PDB entry 6G1E | X-ray diffraction, 1.88 A resolution | chains A and B

# Chain A
Molecule: Immunoglobulin heavy constant gamma 1, Immunoglobulin heavy constant gamma 3
Organism: Homo sapiens
Reference sequence: chimeric construct of P01857, P01860: residues 221-230 from P01857 (IGHG1_HUMAN) positions 104-113 (UniProt number = residue number - 117); residues 231-447 from P01860 positions 161-377 (UniProt number = residue number - 70)
Chain sequence (233 residues; row label = number of the first residue in the row):
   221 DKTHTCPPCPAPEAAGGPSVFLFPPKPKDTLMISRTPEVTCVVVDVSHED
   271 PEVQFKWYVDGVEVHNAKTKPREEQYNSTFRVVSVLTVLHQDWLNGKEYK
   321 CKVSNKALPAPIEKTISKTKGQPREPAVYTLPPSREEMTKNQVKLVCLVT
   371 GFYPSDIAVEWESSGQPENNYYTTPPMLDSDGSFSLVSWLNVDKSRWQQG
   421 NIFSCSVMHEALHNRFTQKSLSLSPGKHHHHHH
Not modelled in the structure: 221-236, 445-453
Disulfides: Cys261-Cys321, Cys367-Cys425
Covalent attachments: glycan linked to Asn297
Modified / non-standard residues: Lys248 (N-dimethyl-lysine; MLY)
Sequence notes: engineered mutation Ala234 (Leu164 in P01860), Ala235 (Leu165 in P01860), Ala347 (Gln277 in P01860), Lys364 (Ser294 in P01860), Val366 (Thr296 in P01860), Thr370 (Lys300 in P01860), Tyr392 (Asn322 in P01860), Ser405 (Phe335 in P01860), Val407 (Tyr337 in P01860), Trp409 (Lys339 in P01860), Asn411 (Thr341 in P01860); expression tag (448-453)
UniProt features mapped onto this chain:
  - glycosylation: Asn297 (N-linked (GlcNAc...) asparagine)

# Chain B
Molecule: Immunoglobulin gamma-1 heavy chain
Organism: Homo sapiens
Reference sequence: P0DOX5 (IGG1_HUMAN); residues 221-447 here correspond to UniProt positions 223-449 (UniProt number = residue number + 2)
Chain sequence (227 residues; numbered 221 to 447; the number before each row is that of its first residue):
   221 DKTHTCPPCPAPEAAGGPSVFLFPPKPKDTLMISRTPEVTCVVVDVSHED
   271 PEVKFNWYVDGVEVHNAKTKPREEQYNSTYRVVSVLTVLHQDWLNGKEYK
   321 CKVSNKALPAPIEKTISKAKGQPREPEVATFPPSRDELTKNQVTLVCLVT
   371 GFYPSDIAVEWESNGQPENNYKTDPPLLESQGSFALSSRLRVDKSRWQQG
   421 NVFSCSVMHEALHNHYTQKSLSLSPGK
Not modelled in the structure: 221-236, 444-447
Disulfides: Cys261-Cys321, Cys367-Cys425
Covalent attachments: glycan linked to Asn297
Modified / non-standard residues: Lys248 (N-dimethyl-lysine; MLY)
Sequence notes: engineered mutation Ala234 (Leu236 in P0DOX5), Ala235 (Leu237 in P0DOX5), Glu347 (Gln349 in P0DOX5), Ala349 (Tyr351 in P0DOX5), Phe351 (Leu353 in P0DOX5), Thr364 (Ser366 in P0DOX5), Val366 (Thr368 in P0DOX5), Thr370 (Lys372 in P0DOX5), Asp394 (Thr396 in P0DOX5), Leu397 (Val399 in P0DOX5), Glu399 (Asp401 in P0DOX5), Gln401 (Asp403 in P0DOX5), Ala405 (Phe407 in P0DOX5), Ser407 (Tyr409 in P0DOX5), Arg409 (Lys411 in P0DOX5), Arg411 (Thr413 in P0DOX5)
UniProt features mapped onto this chain:
  - glycosylation: Asn297 (N-linked (GlcNAc...) (complex) asparagine)

# Chain A / chain B interface
Pairs across the interface (32):
  Tyr349(A) with Glu357(B); Lys360(B)
  Leu351(A) with Phe351(B), hydrophobic; Pro352(B); Val366(B), hydrophobic
  Pro352(A) with Phe351(B)
  Pro353(A) with Phe351(B), hydrophobic
  Ser354(A) with Ala349(B)
  Lys360(A) with Glu347(B)
  Lys364(A) with Leu368(B); Thr370(B)
  Val366(A) with Phe351(B), hydrophobic; Leu368(B), hydrophobic
  Leu368(A) with Thr364(B); Arg409(B)
  Thr370(A) with Arg411(B)
  Tyr392(A) with Leu397(B), hydrophobic; Leu398(B)
  Thr393(A) with Leu397(B)
  Thr394(A) with Asp394(B)
  Met397(A) with Lys392(B); Thr393(B); Asp394(B)
  Leu398(A) with Lys392(B)
  Asp399(A) with Lys392(B); Arg411(B), salt bridge
  Asp401(A) with Arg411(B), salt bridge
  Ser405(A) with Arg409(B)
  Val407(A) with Asp394(B); Ser407(B); Arg409(B)
  Trp409(A) with Ala405(B), hydrophobic
Also at the interface, not in a pair above, chain A (23 interface residues in all): Pro395, Ser400, Leu406
Also at the interface, not in a pair above, chain B (24 interface residues in all): Ser354, Asp356, Glu399, Ser400, Leu406

# In short
Chain A and chain B form an interface of 23 and 24 residues respectively, with 2 salt bridges. Polar pairs
include Asp399(A)-Arg411(B) and Asp401(A)-Arg411(B).
Here chain A is Immunoglobulin heavy constant gamma 1, Immunoglobulin heavy constant gamma 3 and chain B is
Immunoglobulin gamma-1 heavy chain, both from Homo sapiens. Entry 6G1E (BEAT Fc with improved
heterodimerization (Q3A-D84.4Q)) was determined by X-ray diffraction.
